PDB entry 7RJE | electron microscopy, 3.30 A resolution | chains N and C of the 18 polymer chains in the assembly

== Chain N ==
Name: Ubiquinol--cytochrome-c reductase catalytic subunit
Organism: Candida albicans (strain SC5314 / ATCC MYA-2876)
UniProtKB: A0A1D8PHA3 (A0A1D8PHA3_CANAL); residues 1-288 here = UniProt positions 1-288
Chain sequence (288 residues; each row starts with the number of its first residue):
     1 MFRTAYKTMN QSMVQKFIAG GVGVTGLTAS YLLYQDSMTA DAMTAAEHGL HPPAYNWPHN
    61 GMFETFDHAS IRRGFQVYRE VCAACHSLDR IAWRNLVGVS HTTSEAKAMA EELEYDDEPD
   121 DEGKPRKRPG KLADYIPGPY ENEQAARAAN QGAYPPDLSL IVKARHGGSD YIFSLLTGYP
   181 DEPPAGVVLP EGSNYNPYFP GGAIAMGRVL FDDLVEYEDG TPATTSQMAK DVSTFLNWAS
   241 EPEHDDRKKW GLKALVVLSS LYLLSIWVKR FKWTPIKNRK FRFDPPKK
Not modelled in the structure: 1-43, 287-288
Covalent attachments: heme c (HEC) linked to C82, C85
Metal / ion sites: heme c Fe near H86 (its only coordinating residue here)
Small-molecule neighbours: heme c (HEC): V81, H86, N150, A153, Y154, P155, P156, L158, I161, R165, Y171, I172, L175, L176, F199, P200, I204, A205, M206, V209, L210, V232, L236
UniProt features mapped onto this chain:
  - binding site (heme c): C82, C85, H86

== Chain C ==
Name: Cytochrome b-c1 complex subunit Rieske, mitochondrial
Organism: Candida albicans (strain SC5314 / ATCC MYA-2876)
Notes: EC 7.1.1.8
UniProtKB: A0A1D8PJX3 (A0A1D8PJX3_CANAL); numbering as in UniProt (aligned over 1-213)
Chain sequence (213 residues; numbered 1 to 213; the number before each row is that of its first residue):
     1 MSSLAFRTLR NGLGLKSSVR ALSTTTTTLS NYQQPDYSSY LNNKSGQGSR NFTYFMVGSM
    61 GLLSAAGAKS TVEAFLSSFA ASADVLAMAK VEVKLGAIPE GKNVIIKWQG KPVFIRHRTA
   121 DEIEEANQVD IKTLRDPQND ADRVKKPEWL IMLGICTHLG CVPIGEAGDF GGWFCPCHGS
   181 HYDISGRIRK GPAPLNLEIP EYDFTDDETL LVG
Not modelled in the structure: 1-30, 212-213
Metal / ion sites: 2Fe-2S cluster Fe near H158 (its only coordinating residue here)
Small-molecule neighbours: 2Fe-2S cluster (FES): C156, T157, H158, L159, C175, C177, H178, P192
UniProt features mapped onto this chain:
  - binding site ([2Fe-2S] cluster): C156, H158, C175, H178

== Interface between chain N and chain C ==
Residue-residue contacts (22):
  R94(N) with A83(C); D84(C), salt bridge; A87(C)
  A133(N) with A87(C), hydrophobic
  Y135(N) with D84(C)
  S260(N) with L63(C)
  L261(N) with L63(C), hydrophobic; S64(C)
  L264(N) with M56(C); S59(C); M60(C); L63(C), hydrophobic
  S265(N) with M60(C)
  W267(N) with F52(C), hydrophobic; T53(C); M56(C), hydrophobic
  V268(N) with M60(C), hydrophobic
  F271(N) with T53(C)
  N278(N) with Y37(C)
  K280(N) with P35(C); Y40(C), hydrogen bond
  R282(N) with Y32(C), hydrogen bond
Other interface residues (no listed pair), chain N (16 interface residues in all): W250, V257, K272
Other interface residues (no listed pair), chain C (19 interface residues in all): Q33, V57, G67, S70, A74

== Summary ==
16 residues of chain N and 19 residues of chain C are in contact, with 2 hydrogen bonds and 1 salt bridge.
Among the polar pairs are R94(N)-D84(C), K280(N)-Y40(C) and R282(N)-Y32(C). Bound to chain C: 2Fe-2S cluster.
Heme c is covalently linked to C82(N).
Here chain N is Ubiquinol--cytochrome-c reductase catalytic subunit and chain C is Cytochrome b-c1 complex
subunit Rieske, mitochondrial, both from Candida albicans (strain SC5314 / ATCC MYA-2876). Entry 7RJE (Complex
III2 from Candida albicans, Inz-5 bound) was determined by electron microscopy together with 7RJA, 7RJB, 7RJC
and 7RJD from the same study.
